PDB entry 9ISQ | electron microscopy, 2.52 A resolution | chains A and B of the 4 polymer chains in the assembly

[Chain A (and B)]
Molecule: Protein acetyltransferase
Organism: Escherichia coli BL21(DE3)
Notes: chain B of this document is another copy of the same molecule, construct and numbering; everything in this record applies to it too
UniProt: W8T0A9 (W8T0A9_ECOLX); residue numbers follow UniProt; this construct covers 5-881
Sequence (877 residues; numbered 5 to 881; the number before each row is that of its first residue):
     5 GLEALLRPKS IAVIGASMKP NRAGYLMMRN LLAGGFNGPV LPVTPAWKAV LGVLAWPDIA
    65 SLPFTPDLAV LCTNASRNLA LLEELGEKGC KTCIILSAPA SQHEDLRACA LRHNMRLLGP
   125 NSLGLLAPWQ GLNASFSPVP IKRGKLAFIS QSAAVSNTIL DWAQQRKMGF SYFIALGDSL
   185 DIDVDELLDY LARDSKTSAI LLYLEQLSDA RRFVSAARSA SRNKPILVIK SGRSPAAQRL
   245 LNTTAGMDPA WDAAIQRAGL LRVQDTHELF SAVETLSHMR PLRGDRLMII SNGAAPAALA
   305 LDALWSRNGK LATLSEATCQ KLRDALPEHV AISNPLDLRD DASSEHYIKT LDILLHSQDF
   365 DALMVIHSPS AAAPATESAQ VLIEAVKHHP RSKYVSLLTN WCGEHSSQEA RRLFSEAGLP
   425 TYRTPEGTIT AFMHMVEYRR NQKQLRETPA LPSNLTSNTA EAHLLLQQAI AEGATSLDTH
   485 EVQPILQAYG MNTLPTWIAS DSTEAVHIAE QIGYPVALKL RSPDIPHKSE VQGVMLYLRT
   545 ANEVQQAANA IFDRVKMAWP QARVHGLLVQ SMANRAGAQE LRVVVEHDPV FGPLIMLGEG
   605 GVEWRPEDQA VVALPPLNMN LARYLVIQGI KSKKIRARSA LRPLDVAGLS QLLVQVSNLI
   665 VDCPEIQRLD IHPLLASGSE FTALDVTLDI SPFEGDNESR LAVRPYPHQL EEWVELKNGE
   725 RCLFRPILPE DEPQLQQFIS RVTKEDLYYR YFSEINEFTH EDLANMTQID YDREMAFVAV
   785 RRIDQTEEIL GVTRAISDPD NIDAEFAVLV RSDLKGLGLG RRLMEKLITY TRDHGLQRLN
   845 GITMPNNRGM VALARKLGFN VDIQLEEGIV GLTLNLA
Sequence notes: variant Ala321 (Glu in W8T0A9)
Reported in the primary citation:
  - conformationally variable residues (domain motion): Ser156, Arg343
  - catalytic residues: Glu809, Phe810, Ile846 (proposed by the authors, not directly observed)
  - mutagenesis - N227A/K228A, R395A/Y398A, R754A, F756A, E809A, I846A: decreased catalytic activity
  - mutagenesis - R26E/R81E (K_d_ = 12.10 uM): decreased binding to AcCoA

[Interface between chain A and chain B]
Contacting residue pairs (82; chain A residue first):
  Ala158(A) - Ala298(B)
  Val159(A) - Ala299(B)  hydrophobic
  Thr162(A) - Pro300(B)
  Thr162(A) - Ser372(B)
  Asp165(A) - Ser372(B)
  Asp165(A) - Pro373(B)
  Asp165(A) - Gly407(B)
  Gln169(A) - Gly407(B)
  Gln169(A) - Glu408(B)
  Gln169(A) - His409(B)
  Gln169(A) - Ser410(B)  hydrogen bond
  Arg170(A) - Glu408(B)
  Lys171(A) - Glu408(B)  salt bridge
  Lys171(A) - His409(B)
  Tyr207(A) - Ala299(B)
  Ser235(A) - Asp306(B)
  Ser238(A) - Asp306(B)  hydrogen bond
  Ser238(A) - Trp309(B)
  Ala240(A) - Leu305(B)  hydrophobic
  Ala241(A) - Leu305(B)
  Ala241(A) - Asp306(B)
  Leu244(A) - Ala298(B)
  Asp269(A) - Glu430(B)
  Thr270(A) - Leu303(B)
  Thr270(A) - Thr428(B)  hydrogen bond
  His271(A) - His271(B)  hydrogen bond
  His271(A) - Thr428(B)
  Ala298(A) - Ala158(B)
  Ala298(A) - Leu244(B)  hydrophobic
  Ala299(A) - Val159(B)  hydrophobic
  Ala299(A) - Tyr207(B)
  Pro300(A) - Thr162(B)
  Leu303(A) - Thr270(B)
  Leu305(A) - Ala240(B)  hydrophobic
  Leu305(A) - Ala241(B)
  Asp306(A) - Ser235(B)
  Asp306(A) - Ser238(B)  hydrogen bond
  Asp306(A) - Ala241(B)
  Trp309(A) - Ser238(B)
  Ser372(A) - Thr162(B)
  Ser372(A) - Asp165(B)
  Pro373(A) - Asp165(B)
  Ala375(A) - Pro142(B)
  Gly407(A) - Gln169(B)
  Glu408(A) - Gln169(B)
  Glu408(A) - Lys171(B)  salt bridge
  His409(A) - Gln169(B)
  Ser410(A) - Gln169(B)  hydrogen bond
  Arg427(A) - His271(B)
  Arg427(A) - Arg427(B)
  Thr428(A) - Thr270(B)  hydrogen bond
  Thr428(A) - His271(B)
  Glu430(A) - Thr270(B)  hydrogen bond
  Tyr518(A) - Arg543(B)
  Pro519(A) - Tyr541(B)
  Pro519(A) - Arg543(B)
  Gln536(A) - Leu645(B)
  Leu540(A) - Asn578(B)
  Leu540(A) - Ala580(B)  hydrophobic
  Tyr541(A) - Tyr541(B)  hydrogen bond (backbone-side chain)
  Tyr541(A) - Ala577(B)
  Tyr541(A) - Asn578(B)
  Tyr541(A) - Arg579(B)
  Tyr541(A) - Ala580(B)
  Leu542(A) - Asn578(B)  hydrogen bond (backbone-side chain)
  Arg543(A) - Gly517(B)
  Arg543(A) - Tyr518(B)
  Asn578(A) - Leu540(B)
  Asn578(A) - Tyr541(B)  hydrogen bond (side chain-backbone)
  Asn578(A) - Leu542(B)
  Asn578(A) - Arg543(B)  hydrogen bond
  Ala580(A) - Leu540(B)  hydrophobic
  Ala580(A) - Tyr541(B)  hydrophobic
  Val606(A) - Arg642(B)
  Val606(A) - Ala644(B)
  Glu607(A) - Arg640(B)  salt bridge
  Glu607(A) - Ser643(B)
  Lys637(A) - Asp612(B)  salt bridge
  Arg640(A) - Glu607(B)  salt bridge
  Arg642(A) - Val606(B)
  Ser643(A) - Glu607(B)
  Leu645(A) - Gln536(B)
Also at the interface, not in a pair above, chain A (64 interface residues in all): Pro142, Trp166, Gln168, Arg237, Pro239, Leu245, Gly297, Ala302, Asn338, Leu340, Ser374, Pro429, Met576, Asp612, Ala644
Also at the interface, not in a pair above, chain B (64 interface residues in all): Gln168, Arg170, Arg237, Pro239, Leu245, Asp269, Ala302, Leu340, Ser374, Ala375, Cys406, Pro429, Gly581, Lys637

[In short]
The chain A/chain B interface involves 64 residues from each chain, with 12 hydrogen bonds and 5 salt bridges.
Polar contacts include Lys171(A)-Glu408(B), Glu607(A)-Arg640(B) and Lys637(A)-Asp612(B). The paper reports
catalytic residues Glu809(A), Phe810(A) and Ile846(A); N227A/K228A, R395A/Y398A and R754A of chain A, among
others, reduce catalytic activity; 7 substitutions were tested in all.
Chain A and chain B are both Protein acetyltransferase (Escherichia coli BL21(DE3)); the structure, Apo-state
E.coli PatZ, was determined by electron microscopy (same publication as 9ISB and 9IT0).
